Entry 4PHR (X-ray diffraction, 1.34 A resolution); this record covers chain A.

# Chain A
Protein: Putative glycosyltransferase (GalT1)
Organism: Streptococcus parasanguinis
UniProt: I1ZPA1 (I1ZPA1_STRPA); numbering as in UniProt (aligned over 1-272)
Amino-acid sequence (277 residues; numbered -4 to 272; the number before each row is that of its first residue; numbers below 1 keep their minus sign (Ser-4 is residue -4)):
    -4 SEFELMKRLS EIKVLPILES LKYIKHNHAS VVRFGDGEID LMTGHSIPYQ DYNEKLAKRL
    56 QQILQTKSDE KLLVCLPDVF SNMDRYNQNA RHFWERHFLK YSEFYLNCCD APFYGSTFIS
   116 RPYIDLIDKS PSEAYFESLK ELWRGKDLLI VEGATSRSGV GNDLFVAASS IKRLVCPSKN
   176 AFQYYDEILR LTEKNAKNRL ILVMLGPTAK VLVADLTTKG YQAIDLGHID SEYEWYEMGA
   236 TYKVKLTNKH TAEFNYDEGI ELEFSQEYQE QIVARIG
Construct notes: cloning artifact (-4 to 0)
Ligand contacts: UDP (uridine-5'-diphosphate): Arg28, Tyr44, Gln45, Ser115, Arg116, Glu147, Gly148, Thr150, Ser151, Pro172, Ser173, Lys174, Asn175, Ala176, Met199, Leu200, Gly201, Lys205, Asp220, Gly222, His223, His245
What the authors report for this chain:
  - binding site for UDP: Arg28, Lys205, His223, His245
  - mutagenesis - R28A: abolished catalytic activity
  - mutagenesis - H223A, H245A: decreased catalytic activity
  - binding site for Mn2+: Asp31 to Glu33
  - mutagenesis - D31A, D31E, H223A: abolished catalytic activity (production of mature Fap1)

# Overview
Bound to chain A: UDP. The paper reports a binding site for UDP at Arg28, Lys205 and His223 among others;
D31A, D31E and H223A abolish catalytic activity (production of mature Fap1); 5 substitutions were tested in
all.
Chain A is Putative glycosyltransferase (GalT1) (Streptococcus parasanguinis); the structure, Domain of
unknown function 1792 (DUF1792) with manganese, was determined by X-ray diffraction together with 4PHS and
4PFX from the same study.
